PDB entry 5NQW | X-ray diffraction, 3.40 A resolution | chains B and C of the 4 polymer chains in the assembly

Chain B:
Protein: Immunoglobulin heavy constant epsilon
Source organism: Homo sapiens
UniProt: P01854 (IGHE_HUMAN); residues 334-545 here correspond to UniProt positions 215-426 (UniProt number = residue number - 119)
Sequence (212 residues; numbered 334 to 545; the number before each row is that of its first residue):
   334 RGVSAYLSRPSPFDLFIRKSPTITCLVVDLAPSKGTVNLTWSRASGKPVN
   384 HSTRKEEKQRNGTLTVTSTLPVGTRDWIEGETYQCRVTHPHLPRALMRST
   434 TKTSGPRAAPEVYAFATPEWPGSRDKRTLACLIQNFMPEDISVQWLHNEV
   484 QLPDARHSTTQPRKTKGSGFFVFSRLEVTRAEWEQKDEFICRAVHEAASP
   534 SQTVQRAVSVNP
Cystine bridges: Cys358-Cys418, Cys464-Cys524
Covalent attachments: glycan linked to Asn394
Curated features (UniProtKB/Swiss-Prot):
  - glycosylation (N-linked (GlcNAc...) asparagine): Asn371, Asn383, Asn394
What the authors report for this chain:
  - post-translational modification sites: Asn394
  - binding site for N-acetylglucosamine: Asn394

Chain C:
Protein: 026
Source organism: Lama glama
Sequence (134 residues; row label = number of the first residue in the row):
     1 MEVQLLESGGGLVQPGGSLRLSCAASGFTFGNYDMAWVRQAPGKRPEWVS
    51 SIDTGGDITHYADSVKGRFTISRDNAKNTLYLQMNSLRPEDTAVYWCATD
   101 EEYALGPNEFDYYGQGTLVTVSSAAALEHHHHHH
Not modelled in the structure: 124-134
Cystine bridges: Cys23-Cys97

Chain B / chain C interface:
Residue-residue contacts (30; chain B residue first):
  Ser437(B) with Tyr113(C), hydrogen bond (side chain-backbone); Gly114(C), hydrogen bond (side chain-backbone)
  Gly438(B) with Trp96(C); Tyr113(C)
  Pro439(B) with Gln40(C); Pro46(C), hydrophobic; Trp96(C), hydrophobic; Tyr113(C)
  Arg440(B) with Gln40(C), hydrogen bond (backbone-side chain); Pro46(C)
  Ala441(B) with Arg45(C); Pro46(C)
  Ala442(B) with Arg45(C)
  Asn468(B) with Arg45(C), hydrogen bond (backbone-side chain)
  Met470(B) with Tyr113(C)
  Lys497(B) with Asp100(C), salt bridge; Glu109(C); Asp111(C), salt bridge
  Thr498(B) with Glu109(C), hydrogen bond (backbone-side chain)
  Lys499(B) with Tyr103(C); Pro107(C); Asn108(C); Glu109(C), hydrogen bond (backbone-side chain)
  Gly500(B) with Pro107(C); Asn108(C); Glu109(C), hydrogen bond (backbone-side chain)
  Ser501(B) with Arg45(C); Glu109(C), hydrogen bond (backbone-side chain)
  Gly502(B) with Glu109(C), hydrogen bond (backbone-side chain)
  Phe503(B) with Glu109(C)
Interface residues without a listed pair, chain C (14 interface residues in all): Val38, Gln115
Interface features reported in the paper:
  - epitope / paratope residues, chain B: Lys497(B)

In short:
15 residues of chain B and 14 residues of chain C are in contact; the contacts include 9 hydrogen bonds and 2
salt bridges. Among the polar pairs are Lys497(B)-Asp100(C), Lys497(B)-Asp111(C) and Ser437(B)-Tyr113(C). The
paper reports a binding site for N-acetylglucosamine at Asn394(B); the epitope/paratope residue Lys497(B).
Chain B is Immunoglobulin heavy constant epsilon (Homo sapiens) and chain C is 026 (Lama glama); the
structure, IgE-Fc in complex with single domain antibody 026, was determined by X-ray diffraction.
